6S6Y - chains F and G of the 8 polymer chains in the assembly; structure by X-ray diffraction, 3.10 A resolution.

Chain F:
Protein: Tungsten-containing formylmethanofuran dehydrogenase, subunit B
Source organism: Methylobacterium extorquens (strain PA1)
UniProt: A9W3S0 (A9W3S0_METEP); residues 2-362 here = UniProt positions 2-362
Sequence (361 residues; each row starts with the number of its first residue):
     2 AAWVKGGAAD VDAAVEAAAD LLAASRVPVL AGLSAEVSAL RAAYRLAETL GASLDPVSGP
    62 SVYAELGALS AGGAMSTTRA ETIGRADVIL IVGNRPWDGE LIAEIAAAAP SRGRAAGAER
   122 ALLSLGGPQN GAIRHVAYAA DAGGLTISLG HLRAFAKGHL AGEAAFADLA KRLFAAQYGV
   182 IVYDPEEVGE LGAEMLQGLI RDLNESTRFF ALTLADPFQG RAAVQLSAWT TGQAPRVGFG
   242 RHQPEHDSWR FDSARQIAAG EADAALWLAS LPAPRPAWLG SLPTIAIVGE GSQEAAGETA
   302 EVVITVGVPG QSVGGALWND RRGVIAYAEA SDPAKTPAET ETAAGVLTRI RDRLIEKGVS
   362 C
Unresolved in the structure: 335-339, 362

Chain G:
Protein: Formylmethanofuran dehydrogenase subunit C
Source organism: Methylobacterium extorquens (strain PA1)
UniProt: A9W3R7 (A9W3R7_METEP); numbering as in UniProt (aligned over 2-265)
Sequence (276 residues; each row starts with the number of its first residue):
     2 STLRLRGDLP ERVDLLNITP LALSGLSETE AGKLAIGTSR RGLTLGDVFE IRLDGSDSLV
    62 IEGGSARLDR VGAALSQGSI RVEGDVGQRL GEGMAAGTLT VTGSAGPYAG TGATGGTITI
   122 EGDAGDHAGG AVYAAKAGLD GATLVIKGAA GDHLGDRMRR GMILAGSAGA FAASRMIAGT
   182 IVVSGALGDH PGYGMRRGTL IAGSHGTLLP TFVETGTPDL VFVRLLAQSL KHLGAAQANL
   242 LSGTLRRYSG DLATLGKGEL FVPAHGSAWS HPQFEK
Unresolved in the structure: 267-277
Differences from the reference sequence: expression tag (266-277)

Interface between chain F and chain G:
Contacting residue pairs (70; chain F residue first):
  A24(F) with R42(G)
  A25(F) with R42(G), hydrogen bond (backbone-side chain)
  S26(F) with R42(G)
  R27(F) with E12(G), salt bridge; S40(G), hydrogen bond (backbone-side chain); R42(G); G43(G), hydrogen bond (side chain-backbone)
  V28(F) with S40(G)
  E49(F) with R41(G), hydrogen bond (backbone-side chain)
  T50(F) with R41(G), hydrogen bond (backbone-side chain)
  L51(F) with R41(G), hydrogen bond (backbone-side chain)
  G52(F) with R41(G)
  Y64(F) with Y134(G), hydrophobic
  L67(F) with Y134(G)
  G68(F) with Y134(G)
  S71(F) with Y134(G); A135(G)
  A72(F) with R158(G)
  D142(F) with P211(G)
  T147(F) with Y194(G), hydrogen bond (backbone-side chain)
  I148(F) with H191(G); L210(G), hydrophobic; P211(G)
  L150(F) with Y194(G)
  G151(F) with Y194(G), hydrogen bond (backbone-side chain); T212(G); A254(G)
  H152(F) with P211(G); T212(G)
  R154(F) with A254(G), hydrogen bond (side chain-backbone)
  A155(F) with T212(G); L253(G), hydrophobic
  K158(F) with L253(G); A254(G); T255(G); L256(G)
  H160(F) with L253(G), hydrogen bond (side chain-backbone); T255(G)
  L161(F) with L253(G), hydrophobic
  E191(F) with R176(G), salt bridge
  L192(F) with H154(G); F172(G), hydrophobic; R176(G); Y194(G)
  E195(F) with R158(G), salt bridge; R176(G), salt bridge
  M196(F) with Y194(G); G195(G); A254(G), hydrophobic
  D203(F) with A254(G)
  F240(F) with R41(G), hydrogen bond (backbone-side chain)
  G241(F) with T39(G); R41(G), hydrogen bond (backbone-side chain)
  R242(F) with D15(G), salt bridge; I37(G); G38(G), hydrogen bond (side chain-backbone)
  H243(F) with R41(G)
  H247(F) with Y134(G)
  D248(F) with Q89(G); R90(G), salt bridge
  S249(F) with Y134(G)
  W250(F) with R13(G); Q89(G); P108(G), hydrophobic; Y109(G), hydrophobic
  R251(F) with T39(G)
  A260(F) with R68(G), hydrogen bond (backbone-side chain)
  G261(F) with R68(G)
  E262(F) with R13(G), salt bridge; R68(G)
Interface residues without a listed pair, chain F (46 interface residues in all): G144, G193, A235, R256
Interface residues without a listed pair, chain G (38 interface residues in all): P11, L44, D70, A136, S175, V214, D252

Summary:
46 residues of chain F and 38 residues of chain G are in contact, with 14 hydrogen bonds and 7 salt bridges.
Among the polar pairs are R27(F)-E12(G), E191(F)-R176(G) and E195(F)-R158(G).
Chain F is Tungsten-containing formylmethanofuran dehydrogenase, subunit B and chain G is Formylmethanofuran
dehydrogenase subunit C, both from Methylobacterium extorquens (strain PA1); the structure, X-ray crystal
structure of the formyltransferase/hydrolase complex (FhcABCD) from Methylorubrum extorquens in complex with
methylofuran, was determined by X-ray diffraction.
